PDB entry 8IW9 | electron microscopy, 3.08 A resolution | chains A and N of the 6 polymer chains in the assembly

# Chain A
Name: Guanine nucleotide-binding protein G(s) subunit alpha isoforms short
From: Homo sapiens
Chain sequence (362 residues; each row starts with the number of its first residue; note: 33 numbers in that range are skipped by the numbering (no residue carries them; nothing is unmodelled there); numbering starts at 0):
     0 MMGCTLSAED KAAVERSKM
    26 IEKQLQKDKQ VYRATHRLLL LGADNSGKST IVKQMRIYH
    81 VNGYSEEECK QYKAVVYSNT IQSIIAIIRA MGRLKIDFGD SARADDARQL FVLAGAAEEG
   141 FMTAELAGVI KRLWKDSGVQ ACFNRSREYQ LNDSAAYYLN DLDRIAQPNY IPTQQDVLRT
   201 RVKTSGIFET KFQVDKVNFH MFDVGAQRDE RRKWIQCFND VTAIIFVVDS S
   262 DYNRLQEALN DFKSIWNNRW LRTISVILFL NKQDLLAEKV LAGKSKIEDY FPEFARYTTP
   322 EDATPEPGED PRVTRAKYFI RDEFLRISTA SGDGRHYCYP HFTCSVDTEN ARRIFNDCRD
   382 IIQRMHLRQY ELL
Not modelled in the structure: 0-3, 81-201, 262-264

# Chain N
Name: Nanobody-35
From: synthetic construct
Notes: antibody fragment or engineered binder
Chain sequence (128 residues; row label = number of the first residue in the row):
     1 QVQLQESGGG LVQPGGSLRL SCAASGFTFS NYKMNWVRQA PGKGLEWVSD ISQSGASISY
    61 TGSVKGRFTI SRDNAKNTLY LQMNSLKPED TAVYYCARCP APFTRDCFDV TSTTYAYRGQ
   121 GTQVTVSS
Cystine bridges: C22-C96, C99-C107

# Chain A / chain N interface
Residue-residue contacts - 17 pairs, chain A then chain N:
  D229(A) - S112(N)
  D229(A) - T113(N)
  E230(A) - D109(N)
  E230(A) - T114(N)
  R231(A) - F108(N)
  R231(A) - D109(N)  hydrogen bond (backbone-side chain)
  R232(A) - P100(N)
  R232(A) - D109(N)  salt bridge
  Q267(A) - W47(N)
  Q267(A) - T61(N)
  N271(A) - W47(N)
  S275(A) - D106(N)
  S275(A) - F108(N)
  N278(A) - D106(N)
  N279(A) - D106(N)  hydrogen bond (backbone-side chain)
  N279(A) - F108(N)
  Y311(A) - G62(N)
Also at the interface, not in a pair above, chain A (12 interface residues in all): I276, P313
Also at the interface, not in a pair above, chain N (13 interface residues in all): S63, C107, Y115

# In short
12 residues of chain A and 13 residues of chain N are in contact; the contacts include 2 hydrogen bonds and 1
salt bridge. Among the polar pairs are R232(A)-D109(N), R231(A)-D109(N) and N279(A)-D106(N).
Here chain A is Guanine nucleotide-binding protein G(s) subunit alpha isoforms short (Homo sapiens) and chain
N is Nanobody-35 (synthetic construct). Entry 8IW9 (Cryo-EM structure of the CAD-bound mTAAR9-Gs complex) was
determined by electron microscopy (same publication as 8ITF, 8IW1, 8IW4 and 8IW7).
